4D4O - chains A and B of the 3 polymer chains in the assembly; structure by X-ray diffraction, 2.90 A resolution.

== Chain A (and B) ==
Molecule: Protein ATS1, diphthamide biosynthesis protein 3
From: Saccharomyces cerevisiae
Notes: chain B of this document is another copy of the same molecule, construct and numbering; everything in this record applies to it too
UniProtKB: chimeric construct of P31386, Q3E840: residues 1-333 from P31386 (ATS1_YEAST) positions 1-333 (same numbers); residues 344-425 from Q3E840 positions 1-82 (UniProt number = residue number - 343)
Sequence (427 residues; row label = number of the first residue in the row; numbers below 1 keep their minus sign (Gly-1 is residue -1)):
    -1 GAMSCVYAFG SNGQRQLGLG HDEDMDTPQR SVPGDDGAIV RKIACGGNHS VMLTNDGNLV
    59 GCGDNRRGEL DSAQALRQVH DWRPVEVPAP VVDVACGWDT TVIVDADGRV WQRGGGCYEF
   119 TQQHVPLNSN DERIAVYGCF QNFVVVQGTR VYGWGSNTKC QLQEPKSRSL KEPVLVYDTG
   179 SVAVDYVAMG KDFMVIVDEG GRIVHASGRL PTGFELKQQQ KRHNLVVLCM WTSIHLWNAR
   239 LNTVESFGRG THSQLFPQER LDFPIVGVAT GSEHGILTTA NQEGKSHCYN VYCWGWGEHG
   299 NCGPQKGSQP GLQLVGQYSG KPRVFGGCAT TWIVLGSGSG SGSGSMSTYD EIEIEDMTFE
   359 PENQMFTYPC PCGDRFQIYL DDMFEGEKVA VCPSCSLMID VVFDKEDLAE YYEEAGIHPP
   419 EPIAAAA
Unresolved in the structure: -1, 280-285, 420-425 (chain B: -1, 125-129, 336-425)
Differences from the reference sequence: expression tag (-1 to 0); linker (334-343)
Metal / ion sites: Fe ion: Cys368, Cys370, Cys390, Cys393
Curated features (UniProtKB/Swiss-Prot):
  - region: Tyr409 to Ala425 (Required for interaction with the elongator complex)
  - binding site (Fe cation): Cys368, Cys370, Cys390, Cys393
From the paper describing this entry:
  - conformationally variable residues (side-chain flip): Trp294
  - mutagenesis - H297A, Y347A, C368S, C370S, C390S, C393S: increased growth in response to diphtheria toxin
  - mutagenesis - Y347A: increased growth in response to v-toxin
  - mutagenesis - W229C: decreased binding to another copy of this molecule
  - mutagenesis - W229C: increased growth
  - mutagenesis - W294A, D348A: unchanged binding to another copy of this molecule
  - mutagenesis - H297A: increased growth in response to vy-toxin
  - mutagenesis - W294A: increased growth in response to toxin
  - mutagenesis - E349A/E351A: increased growth in response to y-toxin
  - mutagenesis - E349A/E351A: unchanged growth in response to diphtheria toxin
  - mutagenesis - C370S, C393S: abolished binding to Fe ion
  - mutagenesis - C393S: abolished binding to Elp3
  - mutagenesis - C370S, C390S: unchanged binding to Elongator
  - mutagenesis - E296A: unchanged growth
  - mutagenesis - Y347A/D348A: decreased binding to Kti13
  - mutagenesis - C370S, C393S: abolished binding to iron
  - mutagenesis - C393S: abolished binding to Elongator
  - mutagenesis - C368S, C370S, C390S: abolished binding to Dph1

== How chain A and chain B interact ==
Pairs across the interface (57):
  Ala0(A) - Glu296(B)
  Ala0(A) - Lys304(B)
  Met1(A) - Gln307(B)
  Cys3(A) - Gln307(B)  hydrogen bond
  Gly340(A) - Arg247(B)
  Gly340(A) - Thr249(B)
  Ser341(A) - Arg247(B)
  Ser341(A) - Gly248(B)
  Ser341(A) - Leu253(B)
  Gly342(A) - Gly248(B)  hydrogen bond (backbone-backbone)
  Gly342(A) - Thr249(B)
  Ser343(A) - Thr249(B)  hydrogen bond (backbone-backbone)
  Met344(A) - Thr249(B)  hydrogen bond (backbone-backbone)
  Met344(A) - His250(B)
  Met344(A) - Gly305(B)
  Met344(A) - Ser306(B)
  Ser345(A) - Thr249(B)
  Ser345(A) - His250(B)
  Thr346(A) - Arg247(B)  hydrogen bond (backbone-side chain)
  Thr346(A) - Thr249(B)
  Tyr347(A) - Trp229(B)
  Tyr347(A) - Thr230(B)
  Tyr347(A) - Arg247(B)  hydrogen bond (backbone-side chain)
  Tyr347(A) - Glu271(B)  hydrogen bond
  Asp348(A) - Lys189(B)  salt bridge
  Asp348(A) - Arg207(B)  salt bridge
  Asp348(A) - Thr230(B)
  Ile350(A) - Lys189(B)
  Asp354(A) - Thr156(B)  hydrogen bond
  Tyr366(A) - Phe138(B)
  Tyr366(A) - Lys189(B)
  Pro367(A) - Trp96(B)
  Pro367(A) - Phe138(B)  hydrophobic
  Pro367(A) - Trp229(B)
  Cys368(A) - Trp96(B)
  Cys368(A) - Trp229(B)
  Pro369(A) - Trp229(B)
  Pro369(A) - Ser270(B)  hydrogen bond (backbone-side chain)
  Pro369(A) - Glu271(B)
  Pro369(A) - Cys326(B)
  Pro369(A) - Ala327(B)  hydrogen bond (backbone-backbone)
  Cys370(A) - Ser9(B)  hydrogen bond (backbone-side chain)
  Cys370(A) - Trp294(B)  hydrophobic
  Cys370(A) - His297(B)
  Cys370(A) - Cys326(B)
  Cys370(A) - Ala327(B)  hydrophobic
  Gly371(A) - Gly45(B)
  Gly371(A) - Asn46(B)  hydrogen bond (backbone-side chain)
  Gly371(A) - Trp96(B)
  Asp372(A) - Trp96(B)
  Arg373(A) - Trp96(B)
  Cys393(A) - Trp294(B)  hydrophobic
  Cys393(A) - Glu296(B)
  Cys393(A) - His297(B)
  Ser394(A) - Glu296(B)  hydrogen bond
  Leu395(A) - His250(B)
  Leu395(A) - Trp294(B)  hydrophobic
Also at the interface, not in a pair above, chain A (29 interface residues in all): Arg28, Cys286, Ser317, Glu349
Also at the interface, not in a pair above, chain B (28 interface residues in all): Gln256, Pro308
The authors on this interface:
  - hot spots on chain A (mutagenesis) - Y347A (450-fold): decreased binding to another copy of this molecule
  - hot spots on chain B (mutagenesis) - W96A, W229A, W294A: decreased binding to another copy of this molecule
  - hot spots on chain B (mutagenesis) - E296A, H297A: increased binding to another copy of this molecule

== Overview ==
Chain A and chain B form an interface of 29 and 28 residues respectively, with 13 hydrogen bonds and 2 salt
bridges. Polar pairs include Asp348(A)-Lys189(B), Asp348(A)-Arg207(B) and Cys3(A)-Gln307(B). From the paper:
H297A, Y347A and C368S of chain A, among others, increase growth in response to diphtheria toxin;
conformational variability at Trp294(A); 17 substitutions were tested in all.
Chain A and chain B are both Protein ATS1, diphthamide biosynthesis protein 3 (Saccharomyces cerevisiae); the
structure, Crystal Structure of the Kti11 Kti13 heterodimer Spacegroup P64, was determined by X-ray
diffraction, deposited together with 4D4P and 4D4Q.
